PDB entry 3GQ3 | X-ray diffraction, 1.83 A resolution | chains A and B of the 3 polymer chains in the assembly

Chain A:
Name: DNA glycosylase
From: Geobacillus stearothermophilus
Notes: EC 4.2.99.18
UniProt: P84131 (P84131_BACST); residue numbers follow UniProt; this construct covers 2-214, 231-274
Amino-acid sequence (257 residues; row label = number of the first residue in the row; note: 16 numbers in that range are skipped by the numbering (no residue carries them; nothing is unmodelled there)):
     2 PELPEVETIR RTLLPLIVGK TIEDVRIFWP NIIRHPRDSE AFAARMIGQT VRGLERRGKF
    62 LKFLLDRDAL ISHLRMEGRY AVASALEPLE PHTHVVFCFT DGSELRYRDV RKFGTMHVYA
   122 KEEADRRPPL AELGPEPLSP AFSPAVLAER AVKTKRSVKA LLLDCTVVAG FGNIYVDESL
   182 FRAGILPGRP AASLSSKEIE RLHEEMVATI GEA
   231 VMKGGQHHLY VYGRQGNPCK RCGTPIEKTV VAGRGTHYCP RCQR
Not modelled in the structure: 231-237
Construct notes: conflict Glu3 (Gln in P84131); engineered mutation Cys166 (Gln in P84131)
Metal / ion sites: Zn2+: Cys249, Cys252, Cys269, Cys272

Chain B:
Molecule: 16-nt DNA strand
Sequence (16 nucleotides; row label = number of the first residue in the row):
     1 AGGTAGACCC GGACGC
Not modelled in the structure: 15-16

How chain A and chain B interact:
Residue-residue contacts - 15 pairs, chain A then chain B:
  Trp30(A) - DC9(B)  hydrogen bond to the phosphate
  Asn32(A) - DC8(B)  phosphate contact
  Asn32(A) - DC9(B)  hydrogen bond to the phosphate
  Val111(A) - DC10(B)  sugar contact
  Val111(A) - DG11(B)  sugar contact
  Arg112(A) - DC9(B)  base contact
  Arg112(A) - DC10(B)  hydrogen bond to the base
  Arg112(A) - DG11(B)  hydrogen bond to the sugar
  Lys113(A) - DC9(B)  sugar contact
  Lys113(A) - DC10(B)  salt bridge to the phosphate
  Phe114(A) - DC8(B)  base contact
  Phe114(A) - DC9(B)  base contact
  Thr155(A) - DG3(B)  hydrogen bond to the phosphate
  Lys156(A) - DG3(B)  hydrogen bond to the phosphate
  Arg157(A) - DT4(B)  phosphate contact
Also at the interface, not in a pair above, chain A (10 interface residues in all): Lys154

In short:
Chain A and chain B form an interface of 10 and 6 residues respectively; the contacts include 6 hydrogen bonds
and 1 salt bridge. Polar pairs include Arg112(A)-DC10(B), Arg112(A)-DG11(B) and Trp30(A)-DC9(B). The Zn2+ site
is built by Cys249(A), Cys252(A), Cys269(A) and Cys272(A).
Chain A is DNA glycosylase (Geobacillus stearothermophilus) and chain B is a 16-nt DNA strand; the structure,
MutM encountering an intrahelical 8-oxoguanine (oxoG) lesion in EC5-loop deletion complex, was determined by
X-ray diffraction, deposited together with 3GO8, 3GP1, 3GPP, 3GPU, 3GPX, 3GPY and 3GQ4.
